Entry 1LRY (X-ray diffraction, 2.60 A resolution); this record covers chain A.

== Chain A ==
Name: PEPTIDE deformylase
From: Pseudomonas aeruginosa
Notes: EC 3.5.1.88
UniProtKB: Q9I7A8 (DEF_PSEAE); residues 1-167 here correspond to UniProt positions 2-168 (UniProt number = residue number + 1)
Amino-acid sequence (167 residues; each row starts with the number of its first residue):
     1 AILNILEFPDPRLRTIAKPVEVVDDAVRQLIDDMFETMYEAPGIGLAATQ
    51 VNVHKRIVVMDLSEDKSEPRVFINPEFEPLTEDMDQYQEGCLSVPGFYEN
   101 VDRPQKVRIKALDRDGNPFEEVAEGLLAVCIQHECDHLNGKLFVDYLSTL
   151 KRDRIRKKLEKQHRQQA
Unresolved in the structure: 166-167
Curated features (UniProtKB/Swiss-Prot):
  - active site: Glu-134
  - binding site (Fe cation): Cys-91, His-133, His-137
Metal / ion sites: Zn2+: Cys-91, His-133, His-137 (together with actinonin)
Residues lining bound ligands: actinonin (BB2): Pro-42, Gly-43, Ile-44, Gly-45, Leu-46, Gln-50, Tyr-87, Gln-88, Glu-89, Gly-90, Cys-91, Leu-92, Ser-93, Tyr-98, Val-129, Cys-130, His-133, Glu-134, His-137

== Overview ==
Chain A binds actinonin. Cys-91, His-133 and His-137 coordinate Zn2+. UniProt lists active-site residue
Glu-134 and 3 Fe cation-binding residues.
Chain A is PEPTIDE deformylase (Pseudomonas aeruginosa); the structure, Crystal Structure of P. aeruginosa
Peptide Deformylase Complexed with Antibiotic Actinonin, was determined by X-ray diffraction (same publication
as 1LQW, 1LQY and 1LRU).
